6M5R - chains A and C of the 3 polymer chains in the assembly; structure by electron microscopy, 3.50 A resolution.

[Chain A]
Name: Tripartite terminase subunit 3
From: Human alphaherpesvirus 1 strain 17
Notes: EC 3.1.-.-
UniProtKB: P04295 (TRM3_HHV11); residue numbers follow UniProt; this construct covers 35-728
Amino-acid sequence (694 residues; numbered 35 to 728; the number before each row is that of its first residue):
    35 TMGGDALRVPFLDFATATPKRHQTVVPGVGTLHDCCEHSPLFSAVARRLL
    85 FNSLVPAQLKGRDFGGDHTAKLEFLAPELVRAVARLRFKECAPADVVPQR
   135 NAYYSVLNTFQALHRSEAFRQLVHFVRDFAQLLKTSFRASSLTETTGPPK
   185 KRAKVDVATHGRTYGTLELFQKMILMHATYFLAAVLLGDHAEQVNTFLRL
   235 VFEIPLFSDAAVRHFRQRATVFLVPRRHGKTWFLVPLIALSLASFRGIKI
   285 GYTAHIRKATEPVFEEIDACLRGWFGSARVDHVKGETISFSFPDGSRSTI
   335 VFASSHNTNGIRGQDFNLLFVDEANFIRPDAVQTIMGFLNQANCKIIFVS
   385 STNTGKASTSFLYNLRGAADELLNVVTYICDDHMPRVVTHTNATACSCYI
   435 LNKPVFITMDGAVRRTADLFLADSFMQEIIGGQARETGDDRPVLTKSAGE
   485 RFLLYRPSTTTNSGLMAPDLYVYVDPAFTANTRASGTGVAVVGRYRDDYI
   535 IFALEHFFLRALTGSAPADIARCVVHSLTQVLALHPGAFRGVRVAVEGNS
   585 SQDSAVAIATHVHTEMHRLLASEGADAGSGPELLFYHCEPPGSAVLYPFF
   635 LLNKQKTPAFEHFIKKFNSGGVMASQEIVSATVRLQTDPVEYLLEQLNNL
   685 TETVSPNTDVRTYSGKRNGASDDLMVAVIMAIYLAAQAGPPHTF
Not modelled in the structure: 178-194, 603-613, 686-704, 728
Curated features (UniProtKB/Swiss-Prot):
  - motif: Pro183 to Val189 (Nuclear localization signal), Val258 to Thr265 (Walker A motif), Leu352 to Glu357 (Walker B motif)
  - active site: Glu357 (For ATPase activity), Asp509 (For nuclease activity), Glu581 (For nuclease activity), Asp707 (For nuclease activity)
Reported in the primary citation:
  - catalytic residues: Asp509, Glu581, Asp706, Asp707 (by similarity / conservation)
  - catalytic residues: Arg346
  - mutagenesis - R346A: abolished catalytic activity

[Chain C]
Name: Tripartite terminase subunit 2
From: Human alphaherpesvirus 1 strain 17
UniProtKB: B9VQG1 (B9VQG1_HHV11); residues 12-129 here = UniProt positions 12-129
Amino-acid sequence (118 residues; each row starts with the number of its first residue):
    12 TLRDTIPDCALRSQTLESLDARYVSRDGAHDAAVWFEDMTPAELEVVFPT
    62 TDAKLNYLSRTQRLASLLTYAGPIKAPDDAAAPQTPDTACVHGELLARKR
   112 ERFAAVINRFLDLHQILR
Not modelled in the structure: 83-95
Bound ions: Zn2+: Cys101 (shared with 1 residue of chain B)
Reported in the primary citation:
  - Zn2+ coordination: Cys101, His103

[Interface between chain A and chain C]
Pairs across the interface - 19 pairs, chain A then chain C:
  Ala49(A) - Trp46(C)
  Ala51(A) - Trp46(C)  hydrophobic
  Ala51(A) - Phe47(C)
  Ala51(A) - Asp49(C)
  His56(A) - Glu56(C)  salt bridge
  His56(A) - Thr62(C)
  His56(A) - Lys65(C)
  Asp68(A) - Thr62(C)
  Cys69(A) - Thr62(C)
  His72(A) - Asp63(C)  salt bridge
  Arg121(A) - Leu13(C)
  Arg121(A) - Ala43(C)
  Arg121(A) - Ala44(C)
  Arg121(A) - Val45(C)
  Phe122(A) - Val45(C)  hydrophobic
  Lys123(A) - Val45(C)
  Lys123(A) - Trp46(C)
  Asp531(A) - Glu112(C)
  Ser653(A) - Arg113(C)  hydrogen bond (backbone-side chain)
Interface residues without a listed pair, chain A (19 interface residues in all): Thr50, Thr52, Pro53, Arg55, His67, Leu120, Arg490, Asp532
Interface residues without a listed pair, chain C (19 interface residues in all): Asp15, Pro60, Thr61, Leu66, Ala116, Ile127

[In short]
The chain A/chain C interface involves 19 residues from each chain; the contacts include 1 hydrogen bond and 2
salt bridges. Polar pairs include His56(A)-Glu56(C), His72(A)-Asp63(C) and Ser653(A)-Arg113(C). UniProt lists
4 active-site residues on chain A. The paper reports catalytic residues Asp509(A), Glu581(A) and Asp706(A)
among others; R346A of chain A abolishes catalytic activity.
Chain A is Tripartite terminase subunit 3 and chain C is Tripartite terminase subunit 2, both from Human
alphaherpesvirus 1 strain 17; the structure, The coordinates of the apo monomeric terminase complex, was
determined by electron microscopy (same publication as 6M5S, 6M5T, 6M5U and 6M5V).
